PDB entry 6GH6 | electron microscopy, 4.10 A resolution (low resolution: residue-level contacts below are approximate; hydrogen-bond / salt-bridge calls are withheld) | chains B and D of the 8 polymer chains in the assembly

[Chain B]
Molecule: DNA-directed RNA polymerase subunit alpha
Organism: Escherichia coli (strain K12)
Notes: EC 2.7.7.6
Reference sequence: P0A7Z4 (RPOA_ECOLI); residue numbers follow UniProt; this construct covers 1-329
Amino-acid sequence (329 residues; each row starts with the number of its first residue):
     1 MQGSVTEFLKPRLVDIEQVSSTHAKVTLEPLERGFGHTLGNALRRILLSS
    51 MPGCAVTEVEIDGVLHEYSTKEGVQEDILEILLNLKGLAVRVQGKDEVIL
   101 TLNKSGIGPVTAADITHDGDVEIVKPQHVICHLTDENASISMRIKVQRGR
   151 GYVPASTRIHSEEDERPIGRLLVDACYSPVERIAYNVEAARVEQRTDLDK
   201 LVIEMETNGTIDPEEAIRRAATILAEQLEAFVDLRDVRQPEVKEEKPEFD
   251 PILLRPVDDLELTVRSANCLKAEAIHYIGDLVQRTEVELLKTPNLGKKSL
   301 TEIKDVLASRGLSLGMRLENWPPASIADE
Unresolved in the structure: 1-3, 239-329
Curated features (UniProtKB/Swiss-Prot):
  - region: Glu162 to Glu165 (Required for interaction with Crp at class II promoters)
  - modified residue: Arg265 (ADP-ribosylarginine), Lys297 (N6-acetyllysine), Lys298 (N6-acetyllysine)
  - mutagenesis: Arg45 (R45C: In rpoA112; temperature-sensitive, blocks RNA polymerase assembly), Glu162 to Glu165 (5-fold decrease in CRP-class II promoter-dependent transcription), Glu165 (E165K: 5-fold decrease in CRP-class II promoter-dependent transcription), Arg191 (R191C: In rpoA101; temperature-sensitive)

[Chain D]
Molecule: DNA-directed RNA polymerase subunit beta'
Organism: Escherichia coli (strain K12)
Notes: EC 2.7.7.6
Reference sequence: P0A8T7 (RPOC_ECOLI); numbering as in UniProt (aligned over 1-1407)
Amino-acid sequence (1407 residues; each row starts with the number of its first residue):
     1 MKDLLKFLKAQTKTEEFDAIKIALASPDMIRSWSFGEVKKPETINYRTFK
    51 PERDGLFCARIFGPVKDYECLCGKYKRLKHRGVICEKCGVEVTQTKVRRE
   101 RMGHIELASPTAHIWFLKSLPSRIGLLLDMPLRDIERVLYFESYVVIEGG
   151 MTNLERQQILTEEQYLDALEEFGDEFDAKMGAEAIQALLKSMDLEQECEQ
   201 LREELNETNSETKRKKLTKRIKLLEAFVQSGNKPEWMILTVLPVLPPDLR
   251 PLVPLDGGRFATSDLNDLYRRVINRNNRLKRLLDLAAPDIIVRNEKRMLQ
   301 EAVDALLDNGRRGRAITGSNKRPLKSLADMIKGKQGRFRQNLLGKRVDYS
   351 GRSVITVGPYLRLHQCGLPKKMALELFKPFIYGKLELRGLATTIKAAKKM
   401 VEREEAVVWDILDEVIREHPVLLNRAPTLHRLGIQAFEPVLIEGKAIQLH
   451 PLVCAAYNADFDGDQMAVHVPLTLEAQLEARALMMSTNNILSPANGEPII
   501 VPSQDVVLGLYYMTRDCVNAKGEGMVLTGPKEAERLYRSGLASLHARVKV
   551 RITEYEKDANGELVAKTSLKDTTVGRAILWMIVPKGLPYSIVNQALGKKA
   601 ISKMLNTCYRILGLKPTVIFADQIMYTGFAYAARSGASVGIDDMVIPEKK
   651 HEIISEAEAEVAEIQEQFQSGLVTAGERYNKVIDIWAAANDRVSKAMMDN
   701 LQTETVINRDGQEEKQVSFNSIYMMADSGARGSAAQIRQLAGMRGLMAKP
   751 DGSIIETPITANFREGLNVLQYFISTHGARKGLADTALKTANSGYLTRRL
   801 VDVAQDLVVTEDDCGTHEGIMMTPVIEGGDVKEPLRDRVLGRVTAEDVLK
   851 PGTADILVPRNTLLHEQWCDLLEENSVDAVKVRSVVSCDTDFGVCAHCYG
   901 RDLARGHIINKGEAIGVIAAQSIGEPGTQLTMRTFHIGGAASRAAAESSI
   951 QVKNKGSIKLSNVKSVVNSSGKLVITSRNTELKLIDEFGRTKESYKVPYG
  1001 AVLAKGDGEQVAGGETVANWDPHTMPVITEVSGFVRFTDMIDGQTITRQT
  1051 DELTGLSSLVVLDSAERTAGGKDLRPALKIVDAQGNDVLIPGTDMPAQYF
  1101 LPGKAIVQLEDGVQISSGDTLARIPQESGGTKDITGGLPRVADLFEARRP
  1151 KEPAILAEISGIVSFGKETKGKRRLVITPVDGSDPYEEMIPKWRQLNVFE
  1201 GERVERGDVISDGPEAPHDILRLRGVHAVTRYIVNEVQDVYRLQGVKIND
  1251 KHIEVIVRQMLRKATIVNAGSSDFLEGEQVEYSRVKIANRELEANGKVGA
  1301 TYSRDLLGITKASLATESFISAASFQETTRVLTEAAVAGKRDELRGLKEN
  1351 VIVGRLIPAGTGYAYHQDRMRRRAAGEAPAAPQVTAEDASASLAELLNAG
  1401 LGGSDNE
Unresolved in the structure: 1-13, 1050-1057, 1068-1074, 1089-1096, 1127-1132, 1377-1407
Curated features (UniProtKB/Swiss-Prot):
  - binding site (Zn(2+)): Cys70, Cys72, Cys85, Cys88, Cys814, Cys888, Cys895, Cys898
  - binding site (Mg(2+)): Asp460, Asp462, Asp464
  - modified residue: Lys983 (N6-acetyllysine)
  - mutagenesis: Gln504 (Q504P: Resistant to antibiotics salinamide A and B), Asn690 (N690D: Resistant to antibiotics salinamide A and B), Met697 (M697V: Resistant to antibiotics salinamide A and B), Ala735 (A735T: Resistant to antibiotics salinamide A and B), Arg738 (R738C/H/P/S: Resistant to antibiotics salinamide A and B), Ala748 (A748E: Resistant to antibiotics salinamide A and B), Pro758 (P758S/T: Resistant to antibiotics salinamide A and B), Phe763 (F763C: Resistant to antibiotics salinamide A and B), Ser775 (S775A: Resistant to antibiotics salinamide A and B), Ala779 (A779T/V: Resistant to antibiotics salinamide A and B), Arg780 (R780C: Resistant to antibiotics salinamide A and B), Gly782 (G782A/C: Resistant to antibiotics salinamide A and B), 1 further mutagenesis entry in UniProt

[How chain B and chain D interact]
Residue-residue contacts - 16 pairs, chain B then chain D:
  Arg44(B) - Tyr537(D)
  Leu48(B) - Glu534(D)
  Leu48(B) - Tyr537(D)
  Leu79(B) - Val526(D)
  Leu83(B) - Val526(D)
  Leu83(B) - Arg551(D)
  Lys86(B) - Val526(D)
  Tyr152(B) - Glu534(D)
  Glu181(B) - Glu534(D)
  Arg182(B) - Met581(D)
  Arg191(B) - Trp409(D)
  Arg191(B) - Asp413(D)
  Gln194(B) - Trp409(D)
  Arg195(B) - Glu443(D)
  Thr196(B) - Glu443(D)
  Asp197(B) - Glu443(D)
Other interface residues (no listed pair), chain B (16 interface residues in all): Ser156, Val180, Glu193
Other interface residues (no listed pair), chain D (14 interface residues in all): Lys370, Ala406, Asp410, Glu523, Thr528, Arg538

[In short]
16 residues of chain B and 14 residues of chain D are in contact. From UniProt: 6 mutagenesis sites on chain
B; 8 Zn2+-binding residues, 3 Mg2+-binding residues and 13 mutagenesis sites on chain D.
Here chain B is DNA-directed RNA polymerase subunit alpha and chain D is DNA-directed RNA polymerase subunit
beta', both from Escherichia coli (strain K12). Entry 6GH6 (Cryo-EM structure of bacterial RNA
polymerase-sigma54 holoenzyme intermediate partially loaded complex) was determined by electron microscopy
together with 6GFW and 6GH5 from the same study.
